Entry 5AKD (X-ray diffraction, 7.60 A resolution (low resolution: residue-level contacts below are approximate; hydrogen-bond / salt-bridge calls are withheld)); this record covers chains A and B of the 4 polymer chains in the assembly.

== Chain A (and B) ==
Molecule: DNA mismatch repair protein muts
From: Escherichia coli
Notes: chain B of this document is another copy of the same molecule, construct and numbering; everything in this record applies to it too
Reference sequence: P23909 (MUTS_ECOLI); residues 1-800 here = UniProt positions 1-800
Chain sequence (800 residues; each row starts with the number of its first residue):
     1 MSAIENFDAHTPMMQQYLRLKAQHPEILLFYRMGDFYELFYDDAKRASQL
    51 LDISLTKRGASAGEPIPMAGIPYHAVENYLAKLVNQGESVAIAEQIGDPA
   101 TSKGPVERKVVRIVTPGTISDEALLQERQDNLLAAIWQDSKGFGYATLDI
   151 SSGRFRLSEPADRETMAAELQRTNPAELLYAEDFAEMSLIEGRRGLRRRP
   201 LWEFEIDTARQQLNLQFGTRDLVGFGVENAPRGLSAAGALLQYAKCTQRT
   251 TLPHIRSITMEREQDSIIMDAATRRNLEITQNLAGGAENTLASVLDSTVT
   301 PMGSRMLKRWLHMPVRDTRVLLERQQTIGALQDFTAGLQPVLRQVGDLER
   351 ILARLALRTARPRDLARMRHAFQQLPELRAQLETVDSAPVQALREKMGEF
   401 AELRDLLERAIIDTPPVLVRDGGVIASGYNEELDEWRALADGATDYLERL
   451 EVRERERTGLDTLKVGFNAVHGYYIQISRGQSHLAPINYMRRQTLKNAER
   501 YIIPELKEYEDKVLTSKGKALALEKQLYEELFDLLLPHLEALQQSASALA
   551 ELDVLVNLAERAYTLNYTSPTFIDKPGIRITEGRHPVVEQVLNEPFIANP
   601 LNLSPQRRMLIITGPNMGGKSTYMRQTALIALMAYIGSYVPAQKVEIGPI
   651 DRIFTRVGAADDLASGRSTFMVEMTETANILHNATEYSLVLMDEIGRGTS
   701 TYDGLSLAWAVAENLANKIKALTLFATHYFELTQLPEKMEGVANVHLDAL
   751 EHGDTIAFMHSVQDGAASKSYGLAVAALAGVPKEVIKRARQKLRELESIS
Unresolved in the structure: 1-127, 660-669
Sequence notes: engineered mutation Ala93 (Cys in P23909), Ser235 (Cys in P23909), Ala239 (Cys in P23909), Cys246 (Asp in P23909), Ser297 (Cys in P23909), Ser569 (Cys in P23909), Val711 (Cys in P23909)
Small-molecule neighbours: AMP-PNP (ANP; phosphoaminophosphonic acid-adenylate ester): Leu592, Glu594, Pro595, Phe596, Ile597, Asn599, Pro615, Asn616, Met617, Gly618, Gly619, Lys620, Ser621, Thr622, Arg625, Asp693, Glu694, His760
UniProt features mapped onto this chain:
  - binding site (ATP): Gly614 to Ser621
What the authors report for this chain:
  - mutagenesis - P595A/I597A/M759D: decreased catalytic activity on ATP

== Chain A / chain B interface ==
Contacting residue pairs (68; chain A residue first):
  Arg420(A) - Arg420(B)
  Ala469(A) - Lys519(B)
  Val470(A) - Lys519(B)
  Val470(A) - Gln526(B)
  Thr515(A) - Thr515(B)
  Lys519(A) - Val470(B)
  Gln526(A) - Val470(B)
  Asn616(A) - Phe670(B)
  Asn616(A) - Arg697(B)
  Asn616(A) - Thr699(B)
  Gly658(A) - Ala659(B)
  Ala659(A) - Gly658(B)
  Ala659(A) - Ala659(B)
  Phe670(A) - Asn616(B)
  Phe670(A) - Val775(B)
  Met671(A) - Met617(B)
  Met671(A) - Leu778(B)
  Met674(A) - Ala776(B)
  Met674(A) - Ala779(B)
  Thr675(A) - Ala779(B)
  Ala678(A) - Gly780(B)
  His682(A) - Gly780(B)
  His682(A) - Pro782(B)
  Glu694(A) - Arg697(B)
  Arg697(A) - Arg697(B)
  Arg697(A) - Tyr729(B)
  Gly698(A) - His728(B)
  Thr699(A) - Asn616(B)
  Thr699(A) - His728(B)
  Thr699(A) - Ser770(B)
  Thr699(A) - Tyr771(B)
  Thr699(A) - Gly772(B)
  Ser700(A) - Ser770(B)
  Thr701(A) - Thr701(B)
  Tyr702(A) - Leu793(B)
  Tyr702(A) - Leu796(B)
  Tyr702(A) - Glu797(B)
  Asp703(A) - Gly772(B)
  Ser706(A) - Ala789(B)
  Ser706(A) - Leu793(B)
  Ser706(A) - Leu796(B)
  Leu707(A) - Ala776(B)
  Ala710(A) - Val785(B)
  Ala710(A) - Arg788(B)
  Glu713(A) - Arg788(B)
  His728(A) - Gly698(B)
  His728(A) - Thr699(B)
  Ser770(A) - Thr699(B)
  Ser770(A) - Ser700(B)
  Ser770(A) - Asp703(B)
  Tyr771(A) - Thr699(B)
  Gly772(A) - Thr699(B)
  Gly772(A) - Asp703(B)
  Leu773(A) - Asp703(B)
  Val775(A) - Phe670(B)
  Leu778(A) - Thr219(B)
  Leu778(A) - Arg220(B)
  Ala779(A) - Met674(B)
  Ala779(A) - Thr675(B)
  Ala779(A) - Ala678(B)
  Gly780(A) - Ala678(B)
  Gly780(A) - His682(B)
  Glu784(A) - Lys718(B)
  Val785(A) - Ala710(B)
  Arg788(A) - Ala710(B)
  Ala789(A) - Ser706(B)
  Leu793(A) - Tyr702(B)
  Leu796(A) - Tyr702(B)
Interface residues without a listed pair, chain A (61 interface residues in all): Phe217, Thr219, Arg220, Gly224, Arg256, Ala284, Ala522, Leu523, Pro615, Met617, Trp709, Val711, Asn714, Tyr729, Ala776, Val781, Pro782, Lys792, Glu797
Interface residues without a listed pair, chain B (59 interface residues in all): Gly224, Ala284, Ala469, Glu510, Ala522, Leu523, Met671, Leu681, Leu707, Trp709, Val711, Glu713, Asn714, Leu773, Val781, Lys783

== In short ==
Chain A and chain B form an interface of 61 and 59 residues respectively. Chain A binds AMP-PNP. From UniProt:
8 ATP-binding residues on chain A. The paper reports that P595A/I597A/M759D of chain A reduce catalytic
activity on ATP.
Both chains are DNA mismatch repair protein muts (Escherichia coli). Entry 5AKD (MutS in complex with the
N-terminal domain of MutL - crystal form 3) was determined by X-ray diffraction, deposited together with 5AKB
and 5AKC.
